PDB entry 9EK1 | electron microscopy, 7.30 A resolution (low resolution: residue-level contacts below are approximate; hydrogen-bond / salt-bridge calls are withheld) | chains G and I of the 39 polymer chains in the assembly

Chain G (and I):
Molecule: Matrix protein p17
Source organism: Human immunodeficiency virus type 1
Notes: chain I of this document is another copy of the same molecule, construct and numbering; everything in this record applies to it too
UniProt: P12497 (POL_HV1N5); residues 1-115 here correspond to UniProt positions 2-116 (UniProt number = residue number + 1)
Chain sequence (115 residues; row label = number of the first residue in the row):
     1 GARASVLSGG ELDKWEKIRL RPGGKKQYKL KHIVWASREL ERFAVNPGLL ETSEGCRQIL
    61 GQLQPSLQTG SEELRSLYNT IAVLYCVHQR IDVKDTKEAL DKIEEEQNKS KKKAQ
Covalently attached groups: myristic acid (MYR) linked to Gly1
Swiss-Prot annotation at these positions:
  - region: Val6 to Leu30 (Interaction with Gp41), Leu7 to Arg42 (Interaction with host CALM1), Glu11 to Ile18 (Interaction with host AP3D1), Asp13 to His32 (Interaction with membrane phosphatidylinositol 4,5-bisphosphate and RNA), Glu72 to Ser76 (Interaction with membrane phosphatidylinositol 4,5-bisphosphate)
  - motif: Trp15 to Arg21 (Nuclear export signal), Lys25 to Lys31 (Nuclear localization signal)
  - lipidation: Gly1 (N-myristoyl glycine)
From the paper describing this entry:
  - self-association interface (contacts with another copy of this molecule); pairs are residue here / residue on that copy: Lys25-Glu41 (salt bridge) (from molecular simulation)
  - mutagenesis - R19A, E41A, E51A: unchanged growth
  - mutagenesis - R19L: unchanged growth (citing earlier work)
  - mutagenesis - L20K: increased binding to membrane (citing earlier work)

Chain G / chain I interface:
Residue-residue contacts (14):
  Arg42(G) - Arg42(I)
  Phe43(G) - Arg42(I)
  Ala44(G) - Thr69(I)
  Ala44(G) - Gly70(I)
  Ala44(G) - Leu74(I)
  Val45(G) - Thr69(I)
  Asn46(G) - Thr69(I)
  Asn46(G) - Gly70(I)
  Asn46(G) - Ser71(I)
  Leu49(G) - Thr69(I)
  Gln58(G) - Gln68(I)
  Ile59(G) - Thr69(I)
  Gln62(G) - Pro65(I)
  Gln62(G) - Thr69(I)
Other interface residues (no listed pair), chain I (8 interface residues in all): Phe43

Summary:
The interface between chain G and chain I involves 9 residues on one side and 8 on the other. Covalently
linked myristic acid: at Gly1(G). The paper reports that L20K of chain G increases binding to membrane; a
self-association interface involving Lys25(G); 5 substitutions were tested in all.
Chain G and chain I are both Matrix protein p17 (Human immunodeficiency virus type 1); the structure, HIV-1
mature WT matrix protein p17 lattice, was determined by electron microscopy, deposited together with 9EK2 and
9EK3.
